Entry 5CR2 (X-ray diffraction, 2.90 A resolution); this record covers chains A and D of the 4 polymer chains in the assembly.

# Chain A
Molecule: Endoribonuclease MazF
From: Escherichia coli (strain K12)
Notes: EC 3.1.27.-
UniProt: P0AE70 (MAZF_ECOLI); residue numbers follow UniProt; this construct covers 1-111
Sequence (117 residues; row label = number of the first residue in the row):
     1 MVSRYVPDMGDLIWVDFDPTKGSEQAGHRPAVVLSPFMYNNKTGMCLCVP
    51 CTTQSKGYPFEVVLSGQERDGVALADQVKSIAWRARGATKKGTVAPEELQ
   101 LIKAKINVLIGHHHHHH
Disordered / not traced: 1, 113-117
Differences from the reference sequence: expression tag (112-117)
Swiss-Prot annotation at these positions:
  - region: Phe17 to His28 (Loop 1, participates in catalytic activity), Thr53 to Glu61 (Loop 2, involved in substrate recognition)
  - modified residue: Arg4 (ADP-ribosylarginine)
  - mutagenesis: Phe17 to His28 (Changes loop 1 to poly-G; loss of endoribonuclease activity; Changes loop 1 to MazF6 M.tuberculosis sequence; loss of endoribonuclease activity; Changes loop 1 to MazF M.xanthus sequence ...), Glu24 (E24A: Greatly reduces toxicity, about 10-fold less RNA cleavage activity ...), His28 (H28A: No changes in toxicity), Thr53 to Glu61 (Changes loop 2 to poly-G; reduces endoribonuclease activity, alters cleavage sites; Changes loop 2 to MazF M.xanthus sequence; reduces endoribonuclease activity, alters cleavage sites ...)
Reported in the primary citation:
  - conformationally variable residues (loop rearrangement, order/disorder transition): Asp16 to Arg29, Leu64 to Gly71
  - binding site for ssDNA substrate analog (chain D): Trp14, Gln25, Arg29, Pro30, Thr52 to Phe60, Arg69
  - catalytic residues: Thr52, Thr53
  - catalytic residues: Arg29 (proposed by the authors, not directly observed)
  - self-association interface (contacts with another copy of this molecule); pairs are residue here / residue on that copy: Glu24-Arg86 (salt bridge)
  - contacts within the chain: Glu24-Lys79

# Chain D
Molecule: ssDNA substrate analog
Sequence (7 nucleotides; row label = number of the first residue in the row):
     1 AUACAUA

# Chain A / chain D interface
Pairs across the interface (28; chain A residue first):
  Trp14(A) - DA1(D)  phosphate contact
  Trp14(A) - DU2(D)  sugar contact
  Gly22(A) - DA3(D)  base contact
  Ser23(A) - DA3(D)  base contact
  Ser23(A) - DC4(D)  hydrogen bond to the base
  Ser23(A) - DA5(D)  base contact
  Glu24(A) - DA3(D)  hydrogen bond to the base
  Gln25(A) - DA3(D)  base contact
  Gln25(A) - DC4(D)  hydrogen bond to the base
  Gln25(A) - DA5(D)  base contact
  Ala26(A) - DA3(D)  hydrogen bond to the base
  His28(A) - DU2(D)  sugar contact
  Arg29(A) - DU2(D)  hydrogen bond to the phosphate
  Arg29(A) - DA3(D)  salt bridge to the phosphate
  Pro30(A) - DU2(D)  sugar contact
  Cys51(A) - DU2(D)  base contact
  Thr52(A) - DU2(D)  base contact
  Thr52(A) - DA3(D)  hydrogen bond to the phosphate
  Thr53(A) - DU2(D)  base contact
  Thr53(A) - DA3(D)  hydrogen bond to the phosphate
  Gln54(A) - DA3(D)  sugar contact
  Gln54(A) - DC4(D)  phosphate contact
  Lys56(A) - DC4(D)  salt bridge to the phosphate
  Lys56(A) - DA5(D)  salt bridge to the phosphate
  Lys56(A) - DU6(D)  base contact
  Tyr58(A) - DU6(D)  base contact
  Glu68(A) - DU2(D)  base contact
  Arg69(A) - DU2(D)  salt bridge to the phosphate
Interface residues without a listed pair, chain A (21 interface residues in all): Thr20, Glu61, Leu74, Gln77

# Summary
21 residues of chain A face 6 of chain D across their interface; the contacts include 7 hydrogen bonds and 4
salt bridges. Polar contacts include Ser23(A)-DC4(D), Glu24(A)-DA3(D) and Gln25(A)-DC4(D). The paper reports
catalytic residues Thr52(A), Thr53(A) and Arg29(A); a binding site for ssDNA substrate analog (chain D) at
Trp14(A), Gln25(A) and Arg29(A) among others.
Chain A is Endoribonuclease MazF (Escherichia coli (strain K12)) and chain D is ssDNA substrate analog; the
structure, E. coli MazF in complex with single strand DNA substrate analog, was determined by X-ray
diffraction, deposited together with 5CQX and 5CQY.
